Entry 1T0R (X-ray diffraction, 2.30 A resolution); this record covers chains A and C of the 3 polymer chains in the assembly.

== Chain A ==
Name: toluene, o-xylene monooxygenase oxygenase subunit
Organism: Pseudomonas stutzeri
UniProt: O87798 (O87798_PSEST); residue numbers follow UniProt; this construct covers 1-498
Sequence (498 residues; each row starts with the number of its first residue):
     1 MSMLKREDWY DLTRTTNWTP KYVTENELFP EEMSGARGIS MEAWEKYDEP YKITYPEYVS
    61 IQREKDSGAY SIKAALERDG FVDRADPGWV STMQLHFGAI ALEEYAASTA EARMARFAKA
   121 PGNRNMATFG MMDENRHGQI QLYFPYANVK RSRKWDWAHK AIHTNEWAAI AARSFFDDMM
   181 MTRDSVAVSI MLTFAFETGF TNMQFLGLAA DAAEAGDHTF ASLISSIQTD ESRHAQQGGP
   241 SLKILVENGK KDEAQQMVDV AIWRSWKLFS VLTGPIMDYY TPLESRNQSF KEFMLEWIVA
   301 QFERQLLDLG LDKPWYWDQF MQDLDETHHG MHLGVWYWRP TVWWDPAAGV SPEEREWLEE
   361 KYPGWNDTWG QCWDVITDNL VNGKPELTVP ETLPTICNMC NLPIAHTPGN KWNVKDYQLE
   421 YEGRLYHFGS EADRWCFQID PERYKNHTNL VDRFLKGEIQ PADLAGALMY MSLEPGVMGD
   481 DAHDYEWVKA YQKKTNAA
Disordered / not traced: 1, 493-498
Ion coordination: Fe ion site 1: Glu104, Glu134, His137 (together with azide ion, hydroxide ion); Fe ion site 2: Glu134, Glu197, Glu231, His234 (together with azide ion, hydroxide ion)
Residues lining bound ligands: hydroxide ion (OH): Glu104, Glu134, His137, Glu197, Glu231, His234

== Chain C ==
Name: touB
Organism: Pseudomonas stutzeri
UniProt: O87799 (O87799_PSEST); residue numbers follow UniProt; this construct covers 1-86
Sequence (86 residues; each row starts with the number of its first residue):
     1 MATFPIMSNF ERDFVIQLVP VDTEDTMDQV AEKCAYHSIN RRVHPQPEKI LRVRRHEDGT
    61 LFPRGMIVSD AGLRPTETLD IIFMDN
Disordered / not traced: 1, 86

== Chain A / chain C interface ==
Pairs across the interface (70):
  Gly330(A) with Phe14(C)
  Leu333(A) with Phe14(C), hydrophobic
  Gly334(A) with Phe14(C)
  Tyr337(A) with Arg41(C), hydrogen bond; Arg42(C)
  Trp338(A) with Gln17(C)
  Trp369(A) with Phe14(C), hydrophobic
  Gln371(A) with His44(C)
  Cys372(A) with Arg42(C)
  Val375(A) with Asn40(C); Arg41(C); Arg42(C); Val43(C); His44(C)
  Ile376(A) with Arg41(C)
  Asn379(A) with Asn40(C)
  Glu386(A) with Arg41(C), hydrogen bond (backbone-side chain)
  Leu387(A) with Arg41(C)
  Val389(A) with Arg41(C), hydrogen bond (backbone-side chain)
  Glu391(A) with Tyr36(C), hydrogen bond; His37(C); Arg41(C), salt bridge
  Thr392(A) with Gln17(C); Leu18(C), hydrogen bond (side chain-backbone); His37(C)
  Leu393(A) with Gln17(C); Leu18(C), hydrogen bond (backbone-backbone)
  Pro394(A) with Ile16(C)
  Thr395(A) with Met7(C), hydrogen bond; Ile16(C), hydrogen bond (backbone-backbone); Gln17(C)
  Ile404(A) with Val15(C); Ile16(C), hydrogen bond (backbone-backbone)
  Ala405(A) with Phe14(C); Val15(C), hydrophobic
  His406(A) with Phe14(C), hydrogen bond (backbone-backbone)
  Pro408(A) with Arg12(C); Asp13(C); Phe14(C)
  Gly409(A) with Arg12(C), hydrogen bond (backbone-backbone)
  Asn410(A) with Arg12(C), hydrogen bond
  Trp412(A) with Asn9(C); Phe10(C), hydrogen bond (side chain-backbone); Glu11(C); Arg12(C); Asp13(C), hydrogen bond (side chain-backbone); Asp80(C); Ile82(C), hydrophobic
  Val414(A) with Asn9(C), hydrogen bond (backbone-side chain); Asp13(C); Phe14(C); Ile16(C), hydrophobic; His56(C)
  Lys415(A) with His56(C)
  Asp416(A) with His56(C); Thr78(C), hydrogen bond
  Gln418(A) with Glu57(C); Glu77(C); Thr78(C), hydrogen bond
  Glu420(A) with Arg74(C), salt bridge
  Leu425(A) with Arg74(C); Pro75(C); Thr76(C); Glu77(C)
  His427(A) with Met7(C); Thr76(C), hydrogen bond (side chain-backbone); Thr78(C), hydrogen bond
  Phe454(A) with Leu18(C), hydrophobic
  Leu455(A) with Leu18(C), hydrophobic; Thr76(C)
Other interface residues (no listed pair), chain A (39 interface residues in all): Asp374, Asp378, Thr407, Val451
Other interface residues (no listed pair), chain C (28 interface residues in all): Pro5

== Summary ==
The interface between chain A and chain C involves 39 residues on one side and 28 on the other; the contacts
include 19 hydrogen bonds and 2 salt bridges. Polar pairs include Glu391(A)-Arg41(C), Glu420(A)-Arg74(C) and
Tyr337(A)-Arg41(C). Bound to chain A: hydroxide ion.
Here chain A is toluene, o-xylene monooxygenase oxygenase subunit and chain C is touB, both from Pseudomonas
stutzeri. Entry 1T0R (Crystal Structure of the Toluene/o-xylene Monooxygenase Hydroxuylase from Pseudomonas
stutzeri-azide bound) was determined by X-ray diffraction (same publication as 1T0Q and 1T0S).
